PDB entry 6HZ5 | electron microscopy, 4.20 A resolution (low resolution: residue-level contacts below are approximate; hydrogen-bond / salt-bridge calls are withheld) | chains A and B of the 14 polymer chains in the assembly

[Chain A (and B)]
Molecule: 5-methylcytosine-specific restriction enzyme B
Organism: Escherichia coli (strain K12)
Notes: EC 3.1.21.-; chain B of this document is another copy of the same molecule, construct and numbering; everything in this record applies to it too
UniProt: P15005 (MCRB_ECOLI), isoform P15005-2; residues 162-459 here correspond to UniProt positions 1-298 (UniProt number = residue number - 161)
Amino-acid sequence (307 residues; each row starts with the number of its first residue):
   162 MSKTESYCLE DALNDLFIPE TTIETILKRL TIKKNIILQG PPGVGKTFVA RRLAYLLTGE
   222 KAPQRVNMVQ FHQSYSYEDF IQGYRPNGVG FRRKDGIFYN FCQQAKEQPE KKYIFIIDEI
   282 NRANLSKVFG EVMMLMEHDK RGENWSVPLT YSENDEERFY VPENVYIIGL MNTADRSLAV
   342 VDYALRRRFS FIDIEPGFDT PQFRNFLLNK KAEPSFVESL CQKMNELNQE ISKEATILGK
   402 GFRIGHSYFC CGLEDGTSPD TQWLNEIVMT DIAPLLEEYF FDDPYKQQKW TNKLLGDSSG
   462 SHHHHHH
Unresolved in the structure: 162-167, 458-468
Construct notes: expression tag (460-468)
Ion coordination: Mg2+: T208, D279 (together with GMP-PNP)
Residues lining bound ligands:
  - GDP (guanosine-5'-diphosphate): E298, K301, R348
  - GMP-PNP (GNP; phosphoaminophosphonic acid-guanylate ester): D176, L177, F178, P202, P203, G204, V205, G206, K207, T208, F209, D279, E280, N333, H407, S408, C411, C412
Reported in the primary citation:
  - mutagenesis - R348A: decreased catalytic activity
  - mutagenesis - R283A: abolished catalytic activity on GTP (citing earlier work)

[How chain A and chain B interact]
Pairs across the interface - 70 pairs, chain A then chain B:
  P203(A) - A345(B)
  P203(A) - R348(B)
  G204(A) - R348(B)
  T208(A) - M295(B)
  T208(A) - K301(B)
  T208(A) - W306(B)
  R212(A) - N305(B)
  N228(A) - E317(B)
  N228(A) - R319(B)
  M229(A) - M295(B)
  M229(A) - W306(B)
  V230(A) - E292(B)
  Q231(A) - G291(B)
  Q231(A) - E292(B)
  Q231(A) - M294(B)
  Q231(A) - M295(B)
  H233(A) - Y238(B)
  H233(A) - S287(B)
  H233(A) - G291(B)
  H233(A) - T311(B)
  S235(A) - E239(B)
  S235(A) - Y312(B)
  Y236(A) - E292(B)
  Y236(A) - T311(B)
  D240(A) - T311(B)
  D240(A) - Y312(B)
  R246(A) - Y245(B)
  N248(A) - F252(B)
  G249(A) - G251(B)
  R253(A) - E314(B)
  K255(A) - S313(B)
  K255(A) - E314(B)
  K255(A) - N315(B)
  D256(A) - N315(B)
  N261(A) - N315(B)
  D279(A) - M295(B)
  E280(A) - A345(B)
  R283(A) - S287(B)
  R283(A) - M294(B)
  R283(A) - D343(B)
  R283(A) - A345(B)
  N333(A) - A345(B)
  A335(A) - Y344(B)
  R337(A) - Y344(B)
  Y409(A) - R348(B)
  C412(A) - H299(B)
  E427(A) - K189(B)
  E427(A) - R190(B)
  I428(A) - R190(B)
  T431(A) - R190(B)
  T431(A) - S351(B)
  T431(A) - F352(B)
  D432(A) - R190(B)
  D432(A) - K194(B)
  D432(A) - F350(B)
  D432(A) - S351(B)
  P435(A) - R347(B)
  L436(A) - Y344(B)
  L436(A) - R347(B)
  E438(A) - K401(B)
  E439(A) - R337(B)
  E439(A) - A340(B)
  E439(A) - V341(B)
  E439(A) - V342(B)
  E439(A) - Y344(B)
  Y440(A) - Y344(B)
  F442(A) - R337(B)
  F442(A) - A396(B)
  F442(A) - T397(B)
  P445(A) - A396(B)
Other interface residues (no listed pair), chain A (42 interface residues in all): I258, F403, G413, M430
Other interface residues (no listed pair), chain B (47 interface residues in all): I193, Q200, V293, D300, V308, P309, L310, R349

[Overview]
42 residues of chain A face 47 of chain B across their interface. Bound to chain A: GMP-PNP and GDP. T208(A)
and D279(A) form the Mg2+ site. The paper reports that R348A of chain A reduces catalytic activity; R283A of
chain A abolishes catalytic activity on GTP.
Chain A and chain B are both 5-methylcytosine-specific restriction enzyme B (Escherichia coli (strain K12));
the structure, Structure of McrBC without DNA binding domains (Class 1), was determined by electron microscopy
together with 6HZ4, 6HZ6, 6HZ7, 6HZ8 and 6HZ9 from the same study.
